2CHN - chains A and C; structure by X-ray diffraction, 1.95 A resolution.

Chain A:
Molecule: Glucosaminidase
Source organism: Bacteroides thetaiotaomicron
Notes: EC 3.2.1.52
UniProtKB: Q89ZI2 (Q89ZI2_BACTN); residues 1-716 here correspond to UniProt positions 22-737 (UniProt number = residue number + 21)
Amino-acid sequence (716 residues; row label = number of the first residue in the row):
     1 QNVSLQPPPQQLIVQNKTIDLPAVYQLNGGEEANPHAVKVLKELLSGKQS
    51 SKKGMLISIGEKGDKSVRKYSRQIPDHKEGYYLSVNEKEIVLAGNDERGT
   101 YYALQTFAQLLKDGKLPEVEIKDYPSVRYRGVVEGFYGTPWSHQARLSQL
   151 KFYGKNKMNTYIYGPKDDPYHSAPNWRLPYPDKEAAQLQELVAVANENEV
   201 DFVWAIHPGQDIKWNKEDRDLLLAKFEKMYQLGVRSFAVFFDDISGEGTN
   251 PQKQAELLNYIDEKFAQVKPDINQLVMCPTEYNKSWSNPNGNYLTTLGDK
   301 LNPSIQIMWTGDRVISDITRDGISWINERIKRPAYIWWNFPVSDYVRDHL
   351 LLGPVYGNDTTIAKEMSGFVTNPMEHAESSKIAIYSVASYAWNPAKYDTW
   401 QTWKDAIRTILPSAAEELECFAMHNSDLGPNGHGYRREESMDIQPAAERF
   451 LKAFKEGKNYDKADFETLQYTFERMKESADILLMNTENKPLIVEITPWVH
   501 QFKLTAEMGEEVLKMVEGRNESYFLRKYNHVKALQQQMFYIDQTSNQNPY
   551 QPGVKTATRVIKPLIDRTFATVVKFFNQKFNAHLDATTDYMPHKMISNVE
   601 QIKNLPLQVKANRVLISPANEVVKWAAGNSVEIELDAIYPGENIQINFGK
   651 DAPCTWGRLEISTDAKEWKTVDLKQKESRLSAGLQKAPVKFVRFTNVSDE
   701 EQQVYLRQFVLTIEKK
Disordered / not traced: 1-3, 46-53, 596-603, 619-630, 649-678, 695-707
Modified / non-standard residues: Mse55, Mse158, Mse229, Mse277, Mse308, Mse366, Mse374, Mse423, Mse441, Mse475, Mse484, Mse508, Mse515, Mse538, Mse591, Mse595 (selenomethionine; parent Met)
UniProt features mapped onto this chain:
  - active site: Asp243 (Proton donor)
  - binding site (a protein): Gly135, Lys166, Asp242, Tyr282, Trp337 to Asn339, Asp344, Asn372
Bound ions: Ca2+: Glu32, Glu61, Asp64
Residues lining bound ligands: NGT (3ar,5r,6s,7r,7ar-5-hydroxymethyl-2-methyl-5,6,7,7a-tetrahydro-3ah-pyrano[3,2-d]thiazole-6,7-diol): Gly135, Phe136, Tyr137, Lys166, Asp242, Asp243, Cys278, Tyr282, Thr310, Val314, Ile315, Trp337, Asn339, Val342, Asp344, Tyr345, Asn372, His433

Chain C:
Molecule: Glucosaminidase
Source organism: Bacteroides thetaiotaomicron
Notes: EC 3.2.1.52; fragment: c terminus, residues 650-653, 660-668
Amino-acid sequence (12 residues; each row starts with the number of its first residue; note: 7 numbers in that range are skipped by the numbering (no residue carries them; nothing is unmodelled there); X marks 12 residues of unknown identity (built as UNK)):
   888 XXXX
   899 XXXXXXXX

Chain A / chain C interface:
Chain A residues in contact with chain C, 9 residues: Arg679, Leu680, Ser681, Ala682, Val689, Phe691, Val692, Arg693, Phe694

Summary:
No residue of chain A is in contact with chain C. Bound to chain A: compound NGT. The Ca2+ site is built by
Glu32(A), Glu61(A) and Asp64(A). From UniProt: active-site residue Asp243(A) and 9 protein-binding residues on
chain A.
Here chain A is Glucosaminidase and chain C is Glucosaminidase, both from Bacteroides thetaiotaomicron. Entry
2CHN (Bacteroides thetaiotaomicron hexosaminidase with O-GlcNAcase activity- NAG-thiazoline complex) was
determined by X-ray diffraction (same publication as 2CHO).
